1YMX - chain A; structure by X-ray diffraction, 1.70 A resolution.

[Chain A]
Name: beta-lactamase CTX-M-9
Organism: Escherichia coli
Notes: EC 3.5.2.6
Reference sequence: Q9L5C8 (Q9L5C8_ECOLI); the author numbering skips numbers that UniProt does not, so the offset changes along the chain: 25-57 = UniProt 29-61; 59-238 = UniProt 62-241; 240-252 = UniProt 242-254; 254-290 = UniProt 255-291
Sequence (263 residues; numbered 25 to 290; 3 numbers in that range are skipped by the numbering (no residue carries them; nothing is unmodelled there); the number before each row is that of its first residue):
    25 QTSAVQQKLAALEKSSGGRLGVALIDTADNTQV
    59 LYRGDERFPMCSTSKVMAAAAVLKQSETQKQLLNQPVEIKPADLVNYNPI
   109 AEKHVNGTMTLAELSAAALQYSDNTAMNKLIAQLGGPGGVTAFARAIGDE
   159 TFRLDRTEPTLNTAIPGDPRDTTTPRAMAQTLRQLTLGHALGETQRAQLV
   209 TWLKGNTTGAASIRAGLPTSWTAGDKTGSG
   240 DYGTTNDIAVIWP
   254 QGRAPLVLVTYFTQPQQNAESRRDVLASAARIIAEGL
Unresolved in the structure: 25
Covalent attachments: Cefoxitin, bound form (1QL) linked to Ser-70
Residues lining bound ligands: Cefoxitin, bound form (1QL; (2R)-5-[(carbamoyloxy)methyl]-2-{(1S)-1-methoxy-2-oxo-1-[(thiophen-2-ylacetyl)amino]ethyl}-3,6-dihydro-2H-1,3-thiazine-4-carboxylic acid): Cys-69, Lys-73, Asn-104, Tyr-105, Ser-130, Asn-132, Glu-166, Pro-167, Asn-170, Thr-216, Lys-234, Thr-235, Gly-236, Ser-237, Gly-238, Asp-240
What the authors report for this chain:
  - binding site for Cefoxitin, bound form: Ser-70, Asn-104, Tyr-105, Asn-132, Thr-235, Ser-237
  - catalytic residues: Ser-70, Lys-73, Ser-237
  - conformationally variable residues (side-chain flip): Lys-73, Glu-166
  - contacts within the chain: Ser-70/Lys-73 (hydrogen bond), Lys-73/Asn-132 (hydrogen bond)
  - catalytic residues: Glu-166, Arg-276 (citing earlier work)

[Overview]
Covalently linked Cefoxitin, bound form: at Ser-70. The paper reports catalytic residues Ser-70, Lys-73 and
Ser-237 among others; a binding site for Cefoxitin, bound form at Ser-70, Asn-104 and Tyr-105 among others.
Chain A is beta-lactamase CTX-M-9 (Escherichia coli); the structure, X-ray crystallographic structure of
CTX-M-9 beta-lactamase covalently linked to cefoxitin, was determined by X-ray diffraction (same publication
as 1YLY, 1YLZ, 1YM1 and 1YMS).
